PDB entry 9GM9 | electron microscopy, 7.80 A resolution (low resolution: residue-level contacts below are approximate; hydrogen-bond / salt-bridge calls are withheld) | chains B and K of the 11 polymer chains in the assembly

[Chain B]
Name: Chromosome partition protein MukB
From: Photorhabdus thracensis
UniProtKB: A0A0F7LRY2 (A0A0F7LRY2_9GAMM); numbering as in UniProt (aligned over 1-1482)
Sequence (1482 residues; numbered 1 to 1482; the number before each row is that of its first residue):
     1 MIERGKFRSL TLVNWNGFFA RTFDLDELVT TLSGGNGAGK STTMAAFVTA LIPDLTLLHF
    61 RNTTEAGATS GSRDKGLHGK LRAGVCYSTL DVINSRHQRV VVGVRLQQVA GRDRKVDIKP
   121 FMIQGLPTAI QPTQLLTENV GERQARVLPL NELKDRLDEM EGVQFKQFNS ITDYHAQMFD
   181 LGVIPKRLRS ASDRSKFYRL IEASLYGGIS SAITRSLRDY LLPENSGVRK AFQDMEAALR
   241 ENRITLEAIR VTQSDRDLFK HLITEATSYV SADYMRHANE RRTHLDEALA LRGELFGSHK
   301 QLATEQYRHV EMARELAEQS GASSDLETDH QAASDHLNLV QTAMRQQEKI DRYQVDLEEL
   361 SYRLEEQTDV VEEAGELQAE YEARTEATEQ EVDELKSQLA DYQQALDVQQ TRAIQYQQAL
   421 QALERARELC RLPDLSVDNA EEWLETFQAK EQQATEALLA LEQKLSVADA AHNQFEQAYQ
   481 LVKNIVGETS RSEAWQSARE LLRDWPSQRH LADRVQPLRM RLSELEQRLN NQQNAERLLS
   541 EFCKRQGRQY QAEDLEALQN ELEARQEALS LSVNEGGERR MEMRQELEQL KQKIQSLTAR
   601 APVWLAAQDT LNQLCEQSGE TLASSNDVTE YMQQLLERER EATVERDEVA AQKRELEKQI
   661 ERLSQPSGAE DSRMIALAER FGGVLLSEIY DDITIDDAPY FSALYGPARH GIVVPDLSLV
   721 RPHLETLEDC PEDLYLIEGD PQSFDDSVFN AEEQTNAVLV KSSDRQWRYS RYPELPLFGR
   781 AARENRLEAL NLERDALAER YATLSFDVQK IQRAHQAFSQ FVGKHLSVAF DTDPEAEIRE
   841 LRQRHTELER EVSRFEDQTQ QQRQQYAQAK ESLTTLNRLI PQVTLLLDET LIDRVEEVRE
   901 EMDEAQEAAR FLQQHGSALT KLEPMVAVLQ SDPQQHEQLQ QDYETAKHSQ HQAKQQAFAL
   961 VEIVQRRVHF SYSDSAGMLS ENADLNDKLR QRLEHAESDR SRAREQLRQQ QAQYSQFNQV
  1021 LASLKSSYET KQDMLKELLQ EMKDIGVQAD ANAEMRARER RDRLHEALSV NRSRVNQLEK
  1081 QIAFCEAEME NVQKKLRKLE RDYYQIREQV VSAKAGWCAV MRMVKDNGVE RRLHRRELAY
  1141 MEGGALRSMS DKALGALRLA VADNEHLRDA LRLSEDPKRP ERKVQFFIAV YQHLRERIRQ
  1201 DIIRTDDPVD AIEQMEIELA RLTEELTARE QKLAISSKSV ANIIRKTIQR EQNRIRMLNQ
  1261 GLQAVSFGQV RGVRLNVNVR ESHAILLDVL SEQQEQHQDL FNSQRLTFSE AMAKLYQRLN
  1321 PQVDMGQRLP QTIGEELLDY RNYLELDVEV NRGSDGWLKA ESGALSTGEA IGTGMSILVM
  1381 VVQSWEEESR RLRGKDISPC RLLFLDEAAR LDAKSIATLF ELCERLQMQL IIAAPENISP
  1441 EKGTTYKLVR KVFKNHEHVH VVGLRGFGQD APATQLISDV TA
Disordered / not traced: 1, 312-565, 868-1081, 1469-1482
Metal / ion sites: Mg2+: Ser41 (together with ATP)
Ligand contacts:
  - ATP (adenosine-5'-triphosphate), molecule 1: Asn16, Gly35, Asn36, Gly37, Ala38, Gly39, Lys40, Ser41, Thr42, Gly76, Gly79, Lys80, Glu1407, Arg1450
  - ATP, molecule 2: Gln1269, Arg1352, Gly1363, Ala1364, Leu1365, Ser1366, Thr1367, Gly1368, Glu1369

[Chain K]
Molecule: pFB526
From: Escherichia coli
Sequence (2124 nucleotides; each row starts with the number of its first residue; numbers below 1 keep their minus sign (DA-382 is residue -382)):
  -382 AACCTATAAA AATAGGCGTA TCACGAGGCC CTTTCGTTAC ATTGTAACAC ACTTAATTGC
  -322 GTTGCGCTCA CTGCCCGCTT TCCAGTCGGG AAACCTGTCG TGCCAGCTGC ATTAATGAAT
  -262 CGGCCAACGC GCGGGGAGAG GCGGTTTGCG TATTGGGCGC TCTTCCGCTT CCTCGCTCAC
  -202 TGACTCGCTG CGCTCGGTCG TTCGGCTGCG GCGAGCGGTA TCAGCTCACT CAAAGGCGGT
  -142 AATACGGTTA TCCACAGAAT CAGGGGATAA CGCAGGAAAG AACATGTGAG CAAAAGGCCA
   -82 GCAAAAGGCC AGGAACCGTA AAAAGGCCGC GTTGCTGGCG TTTTTCCATA GGCTCCGCCC
   -22 CCCTGACGAG CATCACAAAA ATCGACGCTC AAGTCAGAGG TGGCGAAACC CGACAGGACT
    38 ATAAAGATAC CAGGCGTTTC CCCCTGGAAG CTCCCTCGTG CGCTCTCCTG TTCCGACCCT
    98 GCCGCTTACC GGATACCTGT CCGCCTTTCT CCCTTCGGGA AGCGTGGCGC TTTCTCATAG
   158 CTCACGCTGT AGGTATCTCA GTTCGGTGTA GGTCGTTCGC TCCAAGCTGG GCTGTGTGCA
   218 CGAACCCCCC GTTCAGCCCG ACCGCTGCGC CTTATCCGGT AACTATCGTC TTGAGTCCAA
   278 CCCGGTAAGA CACGACTTAT CGCCACTGGC AGCAGCCACT GGTAACAGGA TTAGCAGAGC
   338 GAGGTATGTA GGCGGTGCTA CAGAGTTCTT GAAGTGGTGG CCTAACTACG GCTACACTAG
   398 AAGGACAGTA TTTGGTATCT GCGCTCTGCT GAAGCCAGTT ACCTTCGGAA AAAGAGTTGG
   458 TAGCTCTTGA TCCGGCAAAC AAACCACCGC TGGTAGCGGT GGTTTTTTTG TTTGCAAGCA
   518 GCAGATTACG CGCAGAAAAA AAGGATCTCA AGAAGATCCT TTGATCTTTT CTACGGGGTC
   578 TGACGCTCAG TGGAACGAAA ACTCACGTTA AGGGATTTTG GTCATGAGAT TATCAAAAAG
   638 GATCTTCACC TAGATCCTTT TAAATTAAAA ATGAAGTTTT AAATCAATCT AAAGTATATA
   698 TGAGTAAACT TGGTCTGACA GTTACCAATG CTTAATCAGT GAGGCACCTA TCTCAGCGAT
   758 CTGTCTATTT CGTTCATCCA TAGTTGCCTG ACTCCCCGTC GTGTAGATAA CTACGATACG
   818 GGAGGGCTTA CCATCTGGCC CCAGTGCTGC AATGATACCG CGAGACCCAC GCTCACCGGC
   878 TCCAGATTTA TCAGCAATAA ACCAGCCAGC CGGAAGGGCC GAGCGCAGAA GTGGTCCTGC
   938 AACTTTATCC GCCTCCATCC AGTCTATTAA TTGTTGCCGG GAAGCTAGAG TAAGTAGTTC
   998 GCCAGTTAAT AGTTTGCGCA ACGTTGTTGC CATTGCTACA GGCATCGTGG TGTCACGCTC
  1058 GTCGTTTGGT ATGGCTTCAT TCAGCTCCGG TTCCCAACGA TCAAGGCGAG TTACATGATC
  1118 CCCCATGTTG TGCAAAAAAG CGGTTAGCTC CTTCGGTCCT CCGATCGTTG TCAGAAGTAA
  1178 GTTGGCCGCA GTGTTATCAC TCATGGTTAT GGCAGCACTG CATAATTCTC TTACTGTCAT
  1238 GCCATCCGTA AGATGCTTTT CTGTGACTGG TGAGTACTCA ACCAAGTCAT TCTGAGAATA
  1298 GTGTATGCGG CGACCGAGTT GCTCTTGCCC GGCGTCAATA CGGGATAATA CCGCGCCACA
  1358 TAGCAGAACT TTAAAAGTGC TCATCATTGG AAAACGTTCT TCGGGGCGAA AACTCTCAAG
  1418 GATCTTACCG CTGTTGAGAT CCAGTTCGAT GTAACCCACT CGTGCACCCA ACTGATCTTC
  1478 AGCATCTTTT ACTTTCACCA GCGTTTCTGG GTGAGCAAAA ACAGGAAGGC AAAATGCCGC
  1538 AAAAAAGGGA ATAAGGGCGA CACGGAAATG TTGAATACTC ATACTCTTCC TTTTTCAATA
  1598 TTATTGAAGC ATTTATCAGG GTTATTGTCT CATGAGCGGA TACATATTTG AATGTATTTA
  1658 GAAAAATAAA CAAATAGGGG TTCCGCGCAC ATTTCCCCGA AAAGTGCCAC CTGACGTCTA
  1718 AGAAACCATT ATTATCATGA CATT
Disordered / not traced: -382 to 9, 57-1741

[Interface between chain B and chain K]
Residue-residue contacts - 6 pairs, chain B then chain K:
  Asn169(B) - DA23(K)
  Ser170(B) - DG22(K)
  Thr172(B) - DC21(K)
  Thr172(B) - DG22(K)
  Asp173(B) - DG22(K)
  Arg189(B) - DC21(K)
Other interface residues (no listed pair), chain B (6 interface residues in all): Ser190
Other interface residues (no listed pair), chain K (4 interface residues in all): DG20

[Overview]
6 residues of chain B and 4 residues of chain K are in contact. Bound to chain B: ATP.
Chain B is Chromosome partition protein MukB (Photorhabdus thracensis) and chain K is pFB526 (Escherichia
coli); the structure, MukBEF in a DNA capture state, was determined by electron microscopy (same publication
as 9GM6, 9GM7, 9GM8, 9GMA, 9GMB and 9GMD).
